6LX3 - chains A and J of the 6 polymer chains in the assembly; structure by electron microscopy, 3.15 A resolution.

Chain A:
Protein: Interleukin-2, Immunoglobulin heavy constant alpha 1
Source organism: Homo sapiens
UniProtKB: chimeric construct of P60568, P01876: residues 182-202 from P60568 (IL2_HUMAN) positions 1-21 (UniProt number = residue number - 181); residues 241-472 from P01876 positions 122-353 (UniProt number = residue number - 119)
Chain sequence (291 residues; each row starts with the number of its first residue):
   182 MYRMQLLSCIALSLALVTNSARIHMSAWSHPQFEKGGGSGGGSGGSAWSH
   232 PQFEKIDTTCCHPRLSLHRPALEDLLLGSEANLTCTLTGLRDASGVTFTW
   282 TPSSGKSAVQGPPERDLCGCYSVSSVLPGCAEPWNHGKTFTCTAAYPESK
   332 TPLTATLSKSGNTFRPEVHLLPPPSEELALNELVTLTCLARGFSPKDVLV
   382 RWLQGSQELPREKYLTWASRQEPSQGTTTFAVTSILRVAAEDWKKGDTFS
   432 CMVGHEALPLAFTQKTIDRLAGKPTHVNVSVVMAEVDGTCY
Unresolved in the structure: 182-243, 271-277, 284-286, 454-457
Disulfide bonds: Cys266-Cys323, Cys369-Cys432
Construct notes: linker (203-240)
UniProt features mapped onto this chain:
  - glycosylation: Asn263 (N-linked (GlcNAc...) (complex) asparagine)
Reported in the primary citation:
  - conformationally variable residues (side-chain flip): Cys311

Chain J:
Protein: Immunoglobulin J chain
Source organism: Homo sapiens
UniProtKB: P01591 (IGJ_HUMAN); residues -22 to 136 here correspond to UniProt positions 1-159 (UniProt number = residue number + 23)
Chain sequence (167 residues; row label = number of the first residue in the row; numbers below 1 keep their minus sign (Met-22 is residue -22)):
   -22 MKNHLLFWGVLAVFIKAVHVKAQEDERIVLVDNKCKCARITSRIIRSSED
    28 PNEDIVERNIRIIVPLNNRENISDPTSPLRTRFVYHLSDLCKKCDPTEVE
    78 LDNQIVTATQSNICDEDSATETCYTYDRNKCYTAVVPLVYGGETKMVETA
   128 LTPDACYPDHHHHHHHH
Unresolved in the structure: -22 to 2, 92-97, 137-144
Disulfide bonds: Cys12-Cys100, Cys71-Cys91, Cys108-Cys133
Construct notes: expression tag (137-144)
UniProt features mapped onto this chain:
  - modified residue: Gln0 (Pyrrolidone carboxylic acid)
  - glycosylation: Asn48 (N-linked (GlcNAc...) (complex) asparagine)

How chain A and chain J interact:
Residue-residue contacts - 64 pairs, chain A then chain J:
  Asp255(A) - Tyr117(J)  hydrogen bond
  Leu258(A) - Tyr117(J)  hydrophobic
  Leu258(A) - Lys122(J)
  Leu258(A) - Val124(J)  hydrophobic
  Gly259(A) - Tyr117(J)
  Arg346(A) - Asp131(J)  salt bridge
  Arg346(A) - Tyr134(J)  hydrogen bond
  Gly386(A) - Thr53(J)
  Ser387(A) - Thr53(J)
  Ser387(A) - Pro114(J)
  Glu389(A) - Leu115(J)
  Glu389(A) - Val116(J)
  Thr429(A) - Arg46(J)
  Thr429(A) - Thr53(J)
  Met433(A) - Val113(J)  hydrophobic
  Met433(A) - Leu115(J)  hydrophobic
  Met433(A) - Thr126(J)
  Ala438(A) - Tyr134(J)  hydrogen bond (backbone-side chain)
  Pro440(A) - Pro130(J)  hydrophobic
  Pro440(A) - Cys133(J)
  Pro440(A) - Tyr134(J)  hydrophobic
  Pro440(A) - Pro135(J)
  Leu441(A) - Thr110(J)
  Leu441(A) - Glu125(J)
  Leu441(A) - Cys133(J)
  Phe443(A) - Leu115(J)  hydrophobic
  Phe443(A) - Thr126(J)
  Phe443(A) - Ala127(J)  hydrogen bond (backbone-backbone)
  Thr444(A) - Ala127(J)  hydrogen bond (side chain-backbone)
  Gln445(A) - Pro52(J)
  Gln445(A) - Val113(J)
  Gln445(A) - Thr126(J)  hydrogen bond
  Gln445(A) - Leu128(J)
  Thr447(A) - Arg46(J)
  Thr447(A) - Pro52(J)
  Asp449(A) - Arg46(J)  salt bridge
  Asn459(A) - Thr58(J)
  Val460(A) - Leu43(J)  hydrophobic
  Val460(A) - Thr58(J)
  Ser461(A) - Thr58(J)  hydrogen bond (backbone-backbone)
  Ser461(A) - Arg59(J)
  Ser461(A) - Phe60(J)
  Val462(A) - Val41(J)  hydrophobic
  Val462(A) - Phe60(J)
  Val462(A) - Tyr62(J)  hydrophobic
  Val463(A) - Arg59(J)
  Val463(A) - Phe60(J)  hydrogen bond (backbone-backbone)
  Val463(A) - Val61(J)
  Val463(A) - Tyr62(J)  hydrogen bond (backbone-backbone)
  Met464(A) - Ile39(J)  hydrophobic
  Met464(A) - Tyr62(J)  hydrophobic
  Ala465(A) - Tyr62(J)  hydrogen bond (backbone-backbone)
  Ala465(A) - His63(J)
  Ala465(A) - Leu64(J)  hydrogen bond (backbone-backbone)
  Glu466(A) - Leu64(J)
  Val467(A) - Arg35(J)  hydrogen bond (backbone-side chain)
  Val467(A) - Leu64(J)
  Asp468(A) - Leu64(J)
  Gly469(A) - Arg35(J)  hydrogen bond (backbone-side chain)
  Gly469(A) - Leu64(J)
  Cys471(A) - Val8(J)  hydrophobic
  Cys471(A) - Arg35(J)
  Cys471(A) - Cys68(J)  disulfide
  Tyr472(A) - Cys68(J)
Also at the interface, not in a pair above, chain A (37 interface residues in all): Glu254, Arg382, Leu384, Leu439, Leu451, Val458, Thr470
Also at the interface, not in a pair above, chain J (40 interface residues in all): Leu7, Ile37, Leu56, Ser65, Lys69, Lys70, Ala111
Inter-chain disulfides: Cys471(A)-Cys68(J)
From the paper, about this interface:
  - pairs named by the authors: Cys471(A)-Cys68(J) (covalent link)
  - interface residues, chain A: Leu258(A), Arg382(A), Leu384(A), Met433(A), Phe443(A), Val460(A), Val462(A), Met464(A), Cys471(A)
  - interface residues, chain J: Ile37(J), Ile39(J), Val41(J), Phe60(J), Tyr62(J)

Overview:
37 residues of chain A and 40 residues of chain J are in contact; the contacts include 1 disulfide bond, 13
hydrogen bonds and 2 salt bridges. Polar contacts include Arg346(A)-Asp131(J), Asp449(A)-Arg46(J) and
Asp255(A)-Tyr117(J). The authors report a contact between Cys471(A) and Cys68(J). The paper reports interface
residues Leu258(A), Arg382(A) and Ile37(J) among others; conformational variability at Cys311(A).
Chain A is Interleukin-2, Immunoglobulin heavy constant alpha 1 and chain J is Immunoglobulin J chain, both
from Homo sapiens; the structure, Cryo-EM structure of human secretory immunoglobulin A, was determined by
electron microscopy, deposited together with 6LXW.
